Entry 4C3I (X-ray diffraction, 3.00 A resolution); this record covers chains B and J of the 14 polymer chains in the assembly.

# Chain B
Name: DNA-directed RNA polymerase I subunit RPA135
Source organism: Saccharomyces cerevisiae
Notes: EC 2.7.7.6
UniProt: P22138 (RPA2_YEAST); residues 1-1203 here = UniProt positions 1-1203
Chain sequence (1203 residues; row label = number of the first residue in the row):
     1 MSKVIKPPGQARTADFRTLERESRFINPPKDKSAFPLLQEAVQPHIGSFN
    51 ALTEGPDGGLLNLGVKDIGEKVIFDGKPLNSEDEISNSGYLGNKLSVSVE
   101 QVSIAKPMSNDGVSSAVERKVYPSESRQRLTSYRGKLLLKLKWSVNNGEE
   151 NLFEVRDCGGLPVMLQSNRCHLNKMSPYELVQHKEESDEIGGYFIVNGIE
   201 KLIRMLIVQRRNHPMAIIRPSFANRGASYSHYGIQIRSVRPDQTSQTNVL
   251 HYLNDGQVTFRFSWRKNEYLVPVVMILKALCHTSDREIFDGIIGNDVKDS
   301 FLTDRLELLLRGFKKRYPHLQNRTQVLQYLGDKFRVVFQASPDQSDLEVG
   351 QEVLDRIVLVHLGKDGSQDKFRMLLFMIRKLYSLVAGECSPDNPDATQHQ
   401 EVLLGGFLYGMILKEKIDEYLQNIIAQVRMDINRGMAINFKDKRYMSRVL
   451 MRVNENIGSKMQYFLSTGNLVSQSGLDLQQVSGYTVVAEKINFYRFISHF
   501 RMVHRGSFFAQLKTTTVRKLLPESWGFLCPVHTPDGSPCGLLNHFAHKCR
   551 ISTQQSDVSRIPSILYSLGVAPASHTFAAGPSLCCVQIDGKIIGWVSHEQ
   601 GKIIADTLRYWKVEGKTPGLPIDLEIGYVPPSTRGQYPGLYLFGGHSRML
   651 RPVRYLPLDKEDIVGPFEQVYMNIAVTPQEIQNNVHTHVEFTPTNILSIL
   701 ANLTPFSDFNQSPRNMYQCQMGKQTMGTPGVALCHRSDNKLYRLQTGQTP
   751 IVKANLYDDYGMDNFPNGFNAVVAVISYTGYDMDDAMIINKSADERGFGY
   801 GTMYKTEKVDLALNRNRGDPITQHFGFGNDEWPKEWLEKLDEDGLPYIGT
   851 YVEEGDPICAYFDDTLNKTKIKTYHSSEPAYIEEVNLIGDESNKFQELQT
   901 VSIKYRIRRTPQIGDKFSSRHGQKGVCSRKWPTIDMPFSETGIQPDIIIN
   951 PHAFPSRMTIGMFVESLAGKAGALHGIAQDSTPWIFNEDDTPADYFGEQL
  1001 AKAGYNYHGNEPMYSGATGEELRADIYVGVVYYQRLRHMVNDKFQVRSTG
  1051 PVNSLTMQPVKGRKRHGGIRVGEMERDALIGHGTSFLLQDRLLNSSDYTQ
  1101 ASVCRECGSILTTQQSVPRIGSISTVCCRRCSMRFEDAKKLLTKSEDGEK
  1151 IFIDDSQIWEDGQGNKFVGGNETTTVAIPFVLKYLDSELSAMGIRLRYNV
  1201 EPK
Not modelled in the structure: 1-11, 83, 112-114, 814-818, 1141-1147
Bound ions: Mg2+ near Asp784 (its only coordinating residue here); Zn2+: Cys1104, Cys1107, Cys1128, Cys1131
Curated features (UniProtKB/Swiss-Prot):
  - zinc finger: Cys1104 to Cys1131 (C4-type)
  - modified residue: Ser2 (N-acetylserine), Ser81 (Phosphoserine), Ser1156 (Phosphoserine)

# Chain J
Name: DNA-directed RNA polymerases I, II, and III subunit rpabc 5
Source organism: Saccharomyces cerevisiae
UniProt: P22139 (RPAB5_YEAST); numbering as in UniProt (aligned over 1-70)
Chain sequence (70 residues; each row starts with the number of its first residue):
     1 MIVPVRCFSCGKVVGDKWESYLNLLQEDELDEGTALSRLGLKRYCCRRMI
    51 LTHVDLIEKFLRYNPLEKRD
Not modelled in the structure: 70
Bound ions: Zn2+: Cys7, Cys10, Cys45, Cys46
Curated features (UniProtKB/Swiss-Prot):
  - binding site (Zn(2+)): Cys7, Cys10, Cys45, Cys46
  - cross-link: Lys59 (Glycyl lysine isopeptide (Lys-Gly) (interchain with G-Cter in ubiquitin))

# How chain B and chain J interact
Contacting residue pairs (90):
  Phe16(B) with Glu32(J); Leu51(J)
  Thr18(B) with Glu32(J)
  Leu19(B) with Leu25(J); Gln26(J)
  Arg21(B) with His53(J), hydrogen bond (side chain-backbone); Val54(J)
  Glu22(B) with Trp18(J); Val54(J); Asp55(J)
  Phe25(B) with Val54(J); Asp55(J); Leu56(J), hydrophobic; Glu58(J); Arg62(J)
  Ile26(B) with Glu58(J); Arg62(J), hydrogen bond (backbone-side chain)
  Pro28(B) with Arg62(J)
  Tyr178(B) with Arg62(J)
  Val181(B) with Arg62(J); Tyr63(J)
  Gln182(B) with Arg62(J); Arg69(J)
  Lys184(B) with Tyr63(J)
  Glu185(B) with Tyr63(J), hydrogen bond (backbone-side chain)
  Glu186(B) with Tyr63(J)
  Ser187(B) with Lys59(J), hydrogen bond; Tyr63(J)
  Thr728(B) with Leu56(J)
  Gly730(B) with Phe60(J)
  Val731(B) with Leu56(J), hydrophobic; Lys59(J); Phe60(J); Tyr63(J)
  Ala732(B) with Tyr63(J), hydrophobic
  Leu733(B) with Phe60(J), hydrophobic
  Cys734(B) with Tyr63(J), hydrophobic; Pro65(J), hydrophobic
  His735(B) with Tyr63(J); Pro65(J)
  Arg743(B) with Met1(J); Phe60(J)
  Gln745(B) with Met1(J), hydrogen bond (backbone-backbone)
  Thr746(B) with Phe8(J)
  Gln748(B) with Met49(J); Thr52(J); Val54(J)
  Thr749(B) with Thr52(J), hydrogen bond (backbone-backbone); Val54(J)
  Ile751(B) with Arg48(J); Thr52(J)
  Asp763(B) with Val54(J)
  Asn764(B) with Leu56(J); Lys59(J)
  Pro766(B) with Val54(J), hydrophobic; Leu56(J)
  Asn770(B) with Arg48(J), hydrogen bond (backbone-side chain); Thr52(J)
  Ala771(B) with Arg48(J)
  Val772(B) with Ser9(J); Arg48(J)
  Ala793(B) with Phe8(J)
  Arg796(B) with Cys7(J); Phe8(J), hydrogen bond (side chain-backbone); Ser9(J), hydrogen bond (side chain-backbone); Cys10(J), hydrogen bond (side chain-backbone); Gly11(J)
  Gly797(B) with Phe8(J)
  Phe798(B) with Phe8(J)
  Thr941(B) with Arg43(J)
  Ile943(B) with Ser9(J); Arg43(J); Tyr44(J), hydrophobic; Cys45(J), hydrophobic
  Gln944(B) with Ser9(J)
  Asp946(B) with Ser9(J), hydrogen bond; Arg48(J), salt bridge
  Gly972(B) with Leu51(J)
  Ala973(B) with Tyr44(J); Arg47(J)
  Leu974(B) with Tyr44(J), hydrophobic; Arg47(J), hydrogen bond (backbone-side chain)
  His975(B) with Gly33(J)
  Gly976(B) with Glu32(J); Gly33(J); Leu51(J)
  Tyr1005(B) with Tyr44(J)
  Glu1011(B) with Tyr44(J), hydrogen bond
  Val1028(B) with Tyr44(J)
  Val1030(B) with Tyr44(J), hydrophobic
Also at the interface, not in a pair above, chain B (54 interface residues in all): Gly747, Ser792, Lys970
Also at the interface, not in a pair above, chain J (34 interface residues in all): Pro4, Arg6, Tyr21, Leu22

# Summary
54 residues of chain B and 34 residues of chain J are in contact, with 13 hydrogen bonds and 1 salt bridge.
Among the polar pairs are Asp946(B)-Arg48(J), Arg21(B)-His53(J) and Ile26(B)-Arg62(J). UniProt lists 4
Zn2+-binding residues on chain J.
Here chain B is DNA-directed RNA polymerase I subunit RPA135 and chain J is DNA-directed RNA polymerases I,
II, and III subunit rpabc 5, both from Saccharomyces cerevisiae. Entry 4C3I (Structure of 14-subunit RNA
polymerase I at 3.0 A resolution, crystal form C2-100) was determined by X-ray diffraction (same publication
as 4C3H and 4C3J).
